Entry 5DDT (X-ray diffraction, 1.80 A resolution); this record covers chains A and B.

Chain A (and B):
Protein: 2-C-methyl-D-erythritol 4-phosphate cytidylyltransferase
Source organism: Bacillus subtilis (strain 168)
Notes: EC 2.7.7.60; chain B of this document is another copy of the same molecule, construct and numbering; everything in this record applies to it too
UniProt: Q06755 (ISPD_BACSU); residues 1-232 here = UniProt positions 1-232
Sequence (232 residues; numbered 1 to 232; the number before each row is that of its first residue):
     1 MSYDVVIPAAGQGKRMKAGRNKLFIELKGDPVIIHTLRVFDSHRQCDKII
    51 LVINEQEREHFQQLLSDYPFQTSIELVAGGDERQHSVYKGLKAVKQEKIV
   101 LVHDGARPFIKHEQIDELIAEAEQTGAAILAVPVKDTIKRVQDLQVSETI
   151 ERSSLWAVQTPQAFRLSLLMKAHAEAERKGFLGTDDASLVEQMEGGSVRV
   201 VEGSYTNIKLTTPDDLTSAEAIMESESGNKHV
UniProt features mapped onto this chain:
  - site: Arg15 (Transition state stabilizer), Lys22 (Transition state stabilizer), Arg152 (Positions MEP for the nucleophilic attack), Lys209 (Positions MEP for the nucleophilic attack)
From the paper describing this entry:
  - contacts within the chain: Gly11-Lys209, Gln12-Asp104 (hydrogen bond), Gln12-Ala106 (hydrogen bond), Arg15-Asp81 (hydrogen bond)
  - catalytic residues: Lys209 (proposed by the authors, not directly observed)

Chain A / chain B interface:
Pairs across the interface (89):
  Arg107(A) with Asp136(B), salt bridge
  Ile129(A) with Lys139(B)
  Lys135(A) with Thr211(B), hydrogen bond; Thr212(B)
  Asp136(A) with Arg107(B), salt bridge; Val158(B)
  Thr137(A) with Trp156(B); Ala157(B); Val158(B), hydrogen bond (backbone-backbone); Thr184(B), hydrogen bond; Asp185(B)
  Ile138(A) with Trp156(B); Ala157(B), hydrophobic
  Lys139(A) with Ile129(B); Ser154(B); Leu155(B); Trp156(B), hydrogen bond (backbone-backbone); Val158(B); Asp185(B), salt bridge; Ala187(B); Ser188(B); Glu191(B), salt bridge
  Arg140(A) with Ile150(B); Glu151(B), salt bridge; Ser154(B), hydrogen bond; Leu155(B)
  Val141(A) with Ser154(B), hydrogen bond (backbone-backbone); Trp156(B); Val200(B), hydrophobic
  Gln142(A) with Ser154(B)
  Asp143(A) with Arg199(B), hydrogen bond (backbone-side chain)
  Leu144(A) with Trp156(B), hydrophobic; Arg199(B); Val200(B), hydrogen bond (backbone-backbone)
  Gln145(A) with Ser197(B), hydrogen bond; Val198(B); Arg199(B), hydrogen bond
  Val146(A) with Glu191(B); Val198(B), hydrogen bond (backbone-backbone); Val200(B), hydrophobic
  Thr149(A) with Glu191(B), hydrogen bond
  Ile150(A) with Arg140(B); Leu155(B), hydrophobic
  Glu151(A) with Arg140(B), salt bridge
  Arg152(A) with Thr184(B)
  Ser154(A) with Lys139(B); Arg140(B), hydrogen bond; Val141(B), hydrogen bond (backbone-backbone)
  Leu155(A) with Ile138(B), hydrophobic; Lys139(B); Arg140(B); Ile150(B), hydrophobic
  Trp156(A) with Thr137(B); Ile138(B); Lys139(B), hydrogen bond (backbone-backbone); Val141(B); Leu144(B), hydrophobic
  Ala157(A) with Thr137(B); Ile138(B), hydrophobic
  Val158(A) with Asp136(B); Thr137(B), hydrogen bond (backbone-backbone); Lys139(B)
  Thr184(A) with Thr137(B), hydrogen bond; Arg152(B)
  Asp185(A) with Thr137(B); Lys139(B), salt bridge
  Ala187(A) with Lys139(B)
  Ser188(A) with Lys139(B)
  Glu191(A) with Lys139(B), salt bridge; Val146(B); Thr149(B), hydrogen bond
  Ser197(A) with Gln145(B)
  Val198(A) with Gln145(B); Val146(B), hydrogen bond (backbone-backbone)
  Arg199(A) with Asp143(B), hydrogen bond (side chain-backbone); Leu144(B); Gln145(B), hydrogen bond
  Val200(A) with Val141(B), hydrophobic; Leu144(B), hydrogen bond (backbone-backbone); Val146(B), hydrophobic
  Thr206(A) with Asp214(B)
  Pro213(A) with His231(B)
  Asp214(A) with Thr206(B)
  Thr217(A) with Ala221(B)
  Ser218(A) with Ser218(B)
  Ala221(A) with Thr217(B); Ala221(B), hydrophobic
  His231(A) with Pro213(B)
  Val232(A) with Pro213(B)
Interface residues without a listed pair, chain A (45 interface residues in all): Lys14, Val134, Glu148, Thr211, Ser225
Interface residues without a listed pair, chain B (46 interface residues in all): Lys14, Val134, Lys135, Glu148, Ile222, Ser225, Val232

Summary:
The interface between chain A and chain B involves 45 residues on one side and 46 on the other; the contacts
include 22 hydrogen bonds and 8 salt bridges. Polar pairs include Arg107(A)-Asp136(B), Lys139(A)-Asp185(B) and
Lys139(A)-Glu191(B). The paper reports the catalytic residue Lys209(A); contacts within the chain involving
Gly11(A), Lys209(A) and Gln12(A) among others.
Both chains are 2-C-methyl-D-erythritol 4-phosphate cytidylyltransferase (Bacillus subtilis (strain 168)).
Entry 5DDT (Crystal structure of IspD from Bacillus subtilis at 1.80 Angstroms resolution, crystal form I) was
determined by X-ray diffraction, deposited together with 5HS2 and 5DDV.
